3ORV - chains D and E of the 6 polymer chains in the assembly; structure by X-ray diffraction, 1.91 A resolution.

# Chain D
Molecule: Methylamine dehydrogenase heavy chain
Source organism: Paracoccus denitrificans
Notes: EC 1.4.99.3
UniProtKB: A1BB97 (A1BB97_PARDP); residues 1-386 here correspond to UniProt positions 32-417 (UniProt number = residue number + 31)
Sequence (386 residues; each row starts with the number of its first residue):
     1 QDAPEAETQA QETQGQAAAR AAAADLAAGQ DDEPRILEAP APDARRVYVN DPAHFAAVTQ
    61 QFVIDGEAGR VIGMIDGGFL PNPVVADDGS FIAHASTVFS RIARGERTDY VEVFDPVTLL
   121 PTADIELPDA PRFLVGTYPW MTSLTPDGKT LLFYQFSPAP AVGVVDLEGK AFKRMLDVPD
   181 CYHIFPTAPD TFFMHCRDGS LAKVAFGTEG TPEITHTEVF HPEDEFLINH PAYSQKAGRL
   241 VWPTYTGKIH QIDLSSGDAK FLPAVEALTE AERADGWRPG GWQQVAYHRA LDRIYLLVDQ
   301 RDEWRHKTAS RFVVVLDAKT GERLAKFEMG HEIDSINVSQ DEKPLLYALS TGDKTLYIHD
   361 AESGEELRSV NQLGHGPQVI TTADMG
Unresolved in the structure: 1-10
Cystine bridges: Cys181-Cys196

# Chain E
Molecule: Methylamine dehydrogenase light chain
Source organism: Paracoccus denitrificans
Notes: EC 1.4.99.3; engineered mutation(s): Trp57 is hydroxylated at C7
UniProtKB: P22619 (DHML_PARDE); residues 1-131 here correspond to UniProt positions 58-188 (UniProt number = residue number + 57)
Sequence (137 residues; row label = number of the first residue in the row):
     1 ADAPAGTDPR AKWVPQDNDI QACDYWRHCS IDGNICDCSG GSLTNCPPGT KLATASWVAS
    61 CYNPTDGQSY LIAYRDCCGY NVSGRCPCLN TEGELPVYRP EFANDIIWCF GAEDDAMTYH
   121 CTISPIVGKA SHHHHHH
Unresolved in the structure: 1-6, 131-137
Differences from the reference sequence: expression tag (132-137)
Modified residues: Trp57 (7-hydroxy-l-tryptophan; 0AF)
Curated features (UniProtKB/Swiss-Prot):
  - modified residue: Trp57 (Tryptophylquinone)
  - cross-link: Trp57 to Trp108 (Tryptophan tryptophylquinone (Trp-Trp))
Cystine bridges: Cys23-Cys88, Cys29-Cys61, Cys36-Cys121, Cys38-Cys86, Cys46-Cys77, Cys78-Cys109

# Interface between chain D and chain E
Contacting residue pairs (67; chain D residue first):
  Gly15(D) with Asp19(E); Ile20(E), hydrogen bond (backbone-backbone); Gln21(E)
  Gln16(D) with Asn18(E); Asp19(E)
  Ala18(D) with Ile20(E), hydrophobic
  Ala19(D) with Asn18(E); Asp19(E); Ile20(E), hydrophobic
  Arg20(D) with Asp17(E), salt bridge; Asn18(E)
  Ala22(D) with Arg27(E); Leu43(E), hydrophobic
  Ala23(D) with Asp17(E)
  Leu26(D) with Asn63(E); Ile126(E), hydrophobic
  Asp32(D) with Asn45(E)
  Glu33(D) with Asn45(E)
  Pro34(D) with Thr44(E); Asn45(E); Leu52(E)
  Arg35(D) with Asn45(E), hydrogen bond (backbone-side chain); Cys46(E), hydrogen bond (backbone-backbone); Leu52(E)
  Ile36(D) with Cys46(E), hydrophobic; Pro47(E); Pro48(E), hydrophobic; Thr50(E); Lys51(E); Leu52(E)
  Leu37(D) with Gly40(E); Gly41(E); Asn45(E); Cys46(E), hydrogen bond (backbone-backbone); Pro48(E)
  Glu38(D) with Pro48(E)
  Ala39(D) with Pro48(E)
  Val58(D) with Asn81(E)
  Gln60(D) with Val82(E), hydrogen bond (side chain-backbone); Ser83(E)
  Arg70(D) with Gln21(E); Asp37(E), salt bridge; Gly41(E), hydrogen bond (side chain-backbone)
  Val71(D) with Cys38(E); Ser39(E); Gly40(E), hydrogen bond (backbone-backbone); Arg85(E)
  Ile72(D) with Gly40(E); Pro48(E)
  Gly73(D) with Ser39(E)
  Met74(D) with Ser39(E); Tyr80(E), hydrogen bond (backbone-side chain); Ser83(E); His120(E)
  Asp76(D) with Tyr80(E); Asn81(E), hydrogen bond (side chain-backbone)
  Val117(D) with Pro48(E)
  Thr118(D) with Pro48(E); Gly49(E), hydrogen bond (backbone-backbone)
  Leu119(D) with Pro48(E), hydrophobic; Tyr80(E)
  Leu120(D) with Lys51(E)
  Val370(D) with Arg85(E)
  Asn371(D) with Arg85(E), hydrogen bond (backbone-side chain)
  Gln372(D) with Arg85(E); Cys86(E), hydrogen bond (side chain-backbone); Pro87(E)
Other interface residues (no listed pair), chain D (36 interface residues in all): Thr13, Gln14, Phe62, Ile75, Leu373
Other interface residues (no listed pair), chain E (40 interface residues in all): Tyr25, Trp26, Ser42, Thr65, Asp66, Tyr70, Arg75, Gly84, Ile123

# Overview
36 residues of chain D and 40 residues of chain E are in contact; the contacts include 12 hydrogen bonds and 2
salt bridges. Polar pairs include Arg20(D)-Asp17(E), Arg70(D)-Asp37(E) and Arg35(D)-Asn45(E).
Chain D is Methylamine dehydrogenase heavy chain and chain E is Methylamine dehydrogenase light chain, both
from Paracoccus denitrificans; the structure, Crystal Structure of the Y294H-MauG/pre-Methylamine
Dehydrogenase Complex, was determined by X-ray diffraction.
